PDB entry 5FYK | X-ray diffraction, 3.11 A resolution | chains G and U of the 8 polymer chains in the assembly

[Chain G]
Protein: Jr-fl, GP120 env ectodomain
From: Human immunodeficiency virus 1
Notes: fragment: gp120 env ectodomain
Reference sequence: Q75760 (Q75760_9HIV1); the construct lacks a stretch of the UniProt sequence and is renumbered around it, so the offset changes along the chain: 31-146 = UniProt 30-145; 149-309 = UniProt 146-306; 312-321 = UniProt 307-316; 322-355 = UniProt 318-351; 2 more segments
Amino-acid sequence (475 residues; each row starts with the number of its first residue; note: 9 numbers in that range are skipped by the numbering (no residue carries them; nothing is unmodelled there)):
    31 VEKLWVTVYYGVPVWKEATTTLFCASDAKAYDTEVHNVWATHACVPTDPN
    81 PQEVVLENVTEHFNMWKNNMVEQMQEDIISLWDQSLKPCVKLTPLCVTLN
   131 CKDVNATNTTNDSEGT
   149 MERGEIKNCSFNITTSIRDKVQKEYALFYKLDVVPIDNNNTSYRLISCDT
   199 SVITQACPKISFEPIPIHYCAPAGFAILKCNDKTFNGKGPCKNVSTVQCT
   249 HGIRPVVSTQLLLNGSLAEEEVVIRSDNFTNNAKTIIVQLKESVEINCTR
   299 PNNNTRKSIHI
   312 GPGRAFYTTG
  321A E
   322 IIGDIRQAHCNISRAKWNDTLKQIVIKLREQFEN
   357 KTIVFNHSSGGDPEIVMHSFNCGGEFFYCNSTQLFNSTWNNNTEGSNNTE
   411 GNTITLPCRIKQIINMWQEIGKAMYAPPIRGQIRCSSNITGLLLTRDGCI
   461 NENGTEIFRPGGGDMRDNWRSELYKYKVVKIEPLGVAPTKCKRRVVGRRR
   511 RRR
Not modelled in the structure: 136-146, 399-406, 509-513
Disulfides: Cys54-Cys74, Cys126-Cys196, Cys131-Cys157, Cys218-Cys247, Cys228-Cys239, Cys296-Cys331, Cys378-Cys445, Cys385-Cys418
Covalent attachments: glycan linked to Asn88, Asn276, Asn332; N-acetylglucosamine (NAG) linked to Asn135, Asn156, Asn160, Asn187, Asn241, Asn262, Asn295, Asn301, Asn339, Asn355, Asn362, Asn386, Asn392, Asn397, Asn448, Asn463
Differences from the reference sequence: engineered mutation Lys168 (Glu165 in Q75760), Cys459 (Gly450 in Q75760), Cys501 (Ala492 in Q75760); conflict Ile430 (Val421 in Q75760); expression tag (507-513)
What the authors report for this chain:
  - post-translational modification sites: Asn276
  - conformationally variable residues: Asn276

[Chain U]
Protein: VRC01
From: Homo sapiens
Notes: fragment: vrc01 antibody fab heavy chain
Amino-acid sequence (240 residues; row label = number of the first residue in the row; a row labelled like 82A-82C holds insertion residues (82A, then the next letters in order); numbers below 1 keep their minus sign (Glu-114 is residue -114)):
  -114 EIVLTQSPGTLSLSPGETAIISCRTSQYGSLAWYQQRPGQAPRLVIYSGS
   -64 TRAAGIPDRFSGSRWGPDYNLTISNLESGDFGVYYCQQYEFFGQGTKVQV
   -14 GGGGSGGGGSGGGGSQVQLVQSGGQMKKPGESMRISCRASGYEFIDCTLN
    36 WIRLAPGKRPEWMGWLK
   52A P
    53 RGGAVNYCRPLQGRVTMTRDVYSDTAFLEL
82A-82C RSL
    83 TVDDTAVYFCTRGKNCDY
100A-100D NWDF
   101 EHWGRGTPVIVGGLVPR
Not modelled in the structure: -114 to 0, 112-117
Disulfides: Cys22-Cys92, Cys32-Cys98

[Chain G / chain U interface]
Pairs across the interface - 36 pairs, chain G then chain U:
  Gln105(G) - Arg53(U)
  Thr198(G) - Tyr74(U)  hydrogen bond
  Ser199(G) - Tyr74(U)  hydrogen bond
  Asn279(G) - Trp100B(U)  hydrogen bond
  Asn280(G) - Trp47(U)
  Asn280(G) - Trp50(U)  hydrogen bond
  Asn280(G) - Asn58(U)  hydrogen bond
  Asn280(G) - Trp100B(U)
  Ala281(G) - Trp50(U)
  Ala281(G) - Trp100B(U)  hydrophobic
  Ser365(G) - Val57(U)  hydrogen bond (side chain-backbone)
  Ser365(G) - Asn58(U)
  Ser365(G) - Tyr59(U)
  Gly366(G) - Gly55(U)
  Gly366(G) - Ala56(U)
  Gly366(G) - Val57(U)
  Gly367(G) - Gly54(U)
  Gly367(G) - Gly55(U)
  Asp368(G) - Gly54(U)  hydrogen bond (backbone-backbone)
  Asp368(G) - Arg71(U)  salt bridge
  Ile371(G) - Gly54(U)
  Trp427(G) - Arg53(U)  hydrogen bond (backbone-side chain)
  Gln428(G) - Arg53(U)  hydrogen bond
  Thr455(G) - Trp50(U)
  Arg456(G) - Asn58(U)  hydrogen bond (backbone-side chain)
  Asp457(G) - Asn58(U)
  Asp457(G) - Arg61(U)  hydrogen bond (backbone-side chain)
  Asp457(G) - Gln64(U)  hydrogen bond
  Gly458(G) - Trp47(U)
  Gly458(G) - Asn58(U)
  Cys459(G) - Cys60(U)  disulfide
  Cys459(G) - Arg61(U)  hydrogen bond (backbone-side chain)
  Asn461(G) - Arg61(U)
  Ile467(G) - Arg61(U)
  Arg469(G) - Gln64(U)
  Gly473(G) - Lys52(U)
Also at the interface, not in a pair above, chain G (26 interface residues in all): Gly431, Ile460, Asp474, Arg476
Also at the interface, not in a pair above, chain U (19 interface residues in all): Ile30, Asp31, Tyr100
Inter-chain disulfides: Cys459(G)-Cys60(U)

[In short]
26 residues of chain G face 19 of chain U across their interface, with 1 disulfide bond, 13 hydrogen bonds and
1 salt bridge. Polar contacts include Asp368(G)-Arg71(U), Thr198(G)-Tyr74(U) and Ser199(G)-Tyr74(U).
Covalently linked N-acetylglucosamine: at Asn88(G), Asn135(G), Asn156(G), Asn160(G), Asn187(G) and Asn241(G)
and 13 more. From the paper: a modification site at Asn276(G); conformational variability at Asn276(G).
Here chain G is Jr-fl, GP120 env ectodomain (Human immunodeficiency virus 1) and chain U is VRC01 (Homo
sapiens). Entry 5FYK (Crystal Structure at 3.7 A Resolution of Fully Glycosylated HIV-1 Clade B JR-FL
SOSIP.664 Prefusion Env ...) was determined by X-ray diffraction (same publication as 5FYJ and 5FYL).
